Entry 4TLM (X-ray diffraction, 3.77 A resolution); this record covers chains B and C of the 4 polymer chains in the assembly.

== Chain B ==
Molecule: receptor subunit GluN2B
Source organism: Xenopus laevis
Reference sequence: A7XY94 (A7XY94_XENLA); aligned in 2 segments with insertions or deletions, so no single offset holds: 20-381 ~ UniProt 20-381; 382-825 ~ UniProt 386-839
Sequence (824 residues; row label = number of the first residue in the row):
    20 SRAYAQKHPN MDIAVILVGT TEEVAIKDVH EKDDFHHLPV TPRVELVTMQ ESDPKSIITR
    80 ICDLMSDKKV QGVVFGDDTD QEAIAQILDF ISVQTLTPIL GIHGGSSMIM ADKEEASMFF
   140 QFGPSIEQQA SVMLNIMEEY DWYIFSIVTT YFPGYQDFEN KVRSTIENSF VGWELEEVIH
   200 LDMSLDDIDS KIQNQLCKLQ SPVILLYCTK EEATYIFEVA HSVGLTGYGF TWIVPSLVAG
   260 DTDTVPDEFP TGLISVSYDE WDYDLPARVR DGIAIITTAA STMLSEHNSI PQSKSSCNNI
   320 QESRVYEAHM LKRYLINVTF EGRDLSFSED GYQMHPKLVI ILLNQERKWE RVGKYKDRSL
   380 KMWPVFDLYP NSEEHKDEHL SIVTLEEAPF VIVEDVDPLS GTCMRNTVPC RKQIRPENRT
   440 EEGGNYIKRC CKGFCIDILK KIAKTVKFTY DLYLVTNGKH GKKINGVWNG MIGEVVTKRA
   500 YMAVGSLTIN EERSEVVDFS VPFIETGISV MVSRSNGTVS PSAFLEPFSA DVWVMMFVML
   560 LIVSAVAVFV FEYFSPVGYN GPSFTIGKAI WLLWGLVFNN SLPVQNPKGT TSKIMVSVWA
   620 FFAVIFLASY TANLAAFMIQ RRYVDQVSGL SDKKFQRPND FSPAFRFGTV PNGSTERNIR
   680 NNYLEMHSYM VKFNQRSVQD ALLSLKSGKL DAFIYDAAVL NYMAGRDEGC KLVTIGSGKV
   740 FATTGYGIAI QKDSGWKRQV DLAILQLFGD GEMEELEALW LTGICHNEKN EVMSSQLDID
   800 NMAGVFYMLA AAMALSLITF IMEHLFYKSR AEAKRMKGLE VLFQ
Disordered / not traced: 20-25, 389-390, 434-445, 534-541, 572-584, 640-649, 789-797, 829-843
Construct notes: engineered mutation S20 (Met in A7XY94), R21 (Gly in A7XY94), A22 (Cys in A7XY94), E64 (Ala in A7XY94), Q69 (Asn in A7XY94), C216 (Lys in A7XY94), D343 (Asn in A7XY94), V486 (Thr490 in A7XY94), L601 (Val615 in A7XY94), R640 (Glu654 in A7XY94), R641 (Glu655 in A7XY94); insertion (826-836); expression tag (837-843)
Cystine bridges: C81-C316, C422-C449, C429-C450, C729-C784
Ligand contacts:
  - N-acetylglucosamine (NAG; 2-acetamido-2-deoxy-beta-D-glucopyranose): R332, Y333, N336
  - QEM (4-[(1R,2S)-3-(4-benzylpiperidin-1-yl)-1-hydroxy-2-methylpropyl]phenol): A102, Q105, I106, F109, T169, Y170, F171, P172, M202, T228, E231
UniProt features mapped onto this chain:
  - binding site (Zn(2+)): H122, E279
  - glycosylation (N-linked (GlcNAc...) asparagine): N336, N681
  - binding site (L-glutamate): T507, R512

== Chain C ==
Molecule: receptor subunit GluN1
Source organism: Xenopus laevis
Reference sequence: C0KD18 (C0KD18_XENLA); aligned to UniProt positions 22-828 over residues 22-828 (the alignment contains insertions or deletions, so no single offset holds)
Sequence (823 residues; numbered 22 to 844; the number before each row is that of its first residue):
    22 ADPKIVNIGA VLSTKKHEQI FREAVNQANF FHFTRKIQLN ATSVTHRPNA IQMALSVCED
    82 LISSQVYAIL VSHPPAPTDH LTPTPISYTA GFYRIPVIGL TTRMSIYSDK SIHLSFLRTV
   142 PPYSHQALVW FEMMRLFNWN HVILIVSDDH EGRAAQKKLE TLLEEKESKA DKVLQFEPGT
   202 KNLTALLLEA KELEARVIIL SASEDDATAV YKSAAMLDMT GAGYVWLVGE REISGSALRY
   262 APDGIIGLQL INGKNESAHI SDAVAVVAQA IHELFEMEQI TDPPRGCVGN TNIWKTGPLF
   322 KRVLMSSKYP DGVTGRIEFN EDGDRKFAQY SIMNLQNRKL VQVGIFDGSY IIQNDRKIIW
   382 PGGETERPQG YQMSTRLKIV TIHQEPFVYV RPTTSDGTCR EEYTINGDPI KKVICNGPDE
   442 TIPGRPTVPQ CCYGFCVDLL IKLAREMDFT YEVHLVADGK FGTQERVNNS NAAAWNGMMG
   502 ELLSGQADMI VAPLTINNER AQYIEFSKPF KYQGLTILVK KEIPRSTLDS FMQPFQSTLW
   562 LLVGLSVHVV AVMLYLLDRF SPFGRFEDAL TLSSAMWFSW RVLLNSGLGE GAPRSFSARI
   622 LGMVWAGFAM IIVASYTANL AAFLVLRRPE ERITGINDPR LRNPSDKFIY ATVKQSSVDI
   682 YFRRQVELST MYRHMEKHNY ESAAEAIQAV RDNKLHAFIW DSAVLEFEAS QKCDLVTTGE
   742 LFFRSGFGIG MRKDSPWKQE VSLNILKSHE NGFMEELDKT WVRYQECDSR SNAPATLTFE
   802 NMAGVFMLVA GGIVAGIFLI FIEIAYKSRA EAKRMKGLEV LFQ
Disordered / not traced: 22, 389-391, 482-502, 540-549, 583-591, 786-796, 827-844
Construct notes: engineered mutation A22 (Cys in C0KD18), F51 (Lys in C0KD18), F52 (Arg in C0KD18), Q300 (Asn in C0KD18), Q350 (Asn in C0KD18), D368 (Asn in C0KD18), D440 (Asn in C0KD18), D469 (Asn in C0KD18), A493 (Lys in C0KD18), A494 (Lys in C0KD18), A495 (Glu in C0KD18), R602 (Gly610 in C0KD18), L609 (Ile617 in C0KD18), R648 (Asp656 in C0KD18), E761 (Asn769 in C0KD18); insertion (829-837); expression tag (838-844)
Cystine bridges: C79-C308, C420-C452, C436-C453
Covalently attached groups: N-acetylglucosamine (NAG) linked to N61
Ligand contacts:
  - N-acetylglucosamine (NAG; 2-acetamido-2-deoxy-beta-D-glucopyranose): H38, I41, N276, S278
  - QEM (4-[(1R,2S)-3-(4-benzylpiperidin-1-yl)-1-hydroxy-2-methylpropyl]phenol): P106, Y109, T110, G112, F113, K131, S132, I133, H134, L135

== How chain B and chain C interact ==
Pairs across the interface (26; chain B residue first):
  N509(B) - L767(C)
  N509(B) - E771(C)
  E510(B) - L764(C)
  E510(B) - L767(C)
  E510(B) - E771(C)
  P521(B) - P530(C)  hydrophobic
  P546(B) - T797(C)
  F547(B) - T797(C)
  S548(B) - T797(C)
  K612(B) - W598(C)
  A631(B) - L641(C)  hydrophobic
  N677(B) - E771(C)
  N681(B) - E771(C)
  N681(B) - N772(C)
  F740(B) - E776(C)
  A741(B) - H770(C)
  T742(B) - F531(C)
  L761(B) - N519(C)
  L761(B) - Q523(C)
  L764(B) - N518(C)
  L764(B) - N519(C)
  Q765(B) - N519(C)
  F767(B) - R745(C)
  G768(B) - Q686(C)
  D769(B) - E688(C)
  E771(B) - E688(C)
Interface residues without a listed pair, chain B (32 interface residues in all): S513, E514, F522, E524, S616, V617, A619, I624, A627, A635, R757, D760
Interface residues without a listed pair, chain C (26 interface residues in all): A522, Y533, F552, W601, L605, Y637, L645, Y682, V810

== In short ==
32 residues of chain B face 26 of chain C across their interface. Chain B binds compound QEM and
N-acetylglucosamine. Bound to chain C: N-acetylglucosamine and compound QEM. Covalently linked
N-acetylglucosamine: at N61(C).
Here chain B is receptor subunit GluN2B and chain C is receptor subunit GluN1, both from Xenopus laevis. Entry
4TLM (Crystal structure of GluN1/GluN2B NMDA receptor, structure 2) was determined by X-ray diffraction
together with 4TLL from the same study.
